PDB entry 1HR8 | X-ray diffraction, 2.70 A resolution | chains A and B of the 3 polymer chains in the assembly

== Chain A ==
Protein: Mitochondrial processing peptidase alpha subunit
From: Saccharomyces cerevisiae
Notes: EC 3.4.24.64
UniProt: P11914 (MPPA_YEAST); residue numbers follow UniProt; this construct covers 14-482
Sequence (475 residues; row label = number of the first residue in the row):
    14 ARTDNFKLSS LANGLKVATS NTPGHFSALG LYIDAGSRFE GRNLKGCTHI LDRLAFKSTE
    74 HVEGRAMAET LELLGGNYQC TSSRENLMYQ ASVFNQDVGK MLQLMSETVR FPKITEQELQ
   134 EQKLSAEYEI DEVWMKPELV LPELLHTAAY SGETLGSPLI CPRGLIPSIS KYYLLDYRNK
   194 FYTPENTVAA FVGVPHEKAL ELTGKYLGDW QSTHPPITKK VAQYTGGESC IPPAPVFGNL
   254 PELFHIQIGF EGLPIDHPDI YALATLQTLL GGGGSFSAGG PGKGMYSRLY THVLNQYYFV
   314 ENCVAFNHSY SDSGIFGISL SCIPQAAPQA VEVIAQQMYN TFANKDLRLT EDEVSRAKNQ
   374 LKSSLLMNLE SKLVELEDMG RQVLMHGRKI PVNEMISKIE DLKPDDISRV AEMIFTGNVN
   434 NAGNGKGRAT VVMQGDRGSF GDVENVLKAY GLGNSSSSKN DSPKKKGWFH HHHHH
Not modelled in the structure: 288-292, 471-488
Sequence notes: expression tag (483-488)

== Chain B ==
Protein: Mitochondrial processing peptidase beta subunit
From: Saccharomyces cerevisiae
Notes: EC 3.4.24.64
UniProt: P10507 (MPPB_YEAST); residues 21-462 here = UniProt positions 21-462
Sequence (443 residues; each row starts with the number of its first residue):
    20 ASQIPGTRTS KLPNGLTIAT EYIPNTSSAT VGIFVDAGSR AENVKNNGTA HFLQHLAFKG
    80 TQNRPQQGIE LEIENIGSHL NAYTSRENTV YYAKSLQEDI PKAVDILSDI LTKSVLDNSA
   140 IERERDVIIR ESEEVDKMYD EVVFDHLHEI TYKDQPLGRT ILGPIKNIKS ITRTDLKDYI
   200 TKNYKGDRMV LAGAGAVDHE KLVQYAQKYF GHVPKSESPV PLGSPRGPLP VFCRGERFIK
   260 ENTLPTTHIA IALEGVSWSA PDYFVALATQ AIVGNWDRAI GTGTNSPSPL AVAASQNGSL
   320 ANSYMSFSTS YADSGLWGMY IVTDSNEHNV RLIVNEILKE WKRIKSGKIS DAEVNRAKAQ
   380 LKAALLLSLD GSTAIVEDIG RQVVTTGKRL SPEEVFEQVD KITKDDIIMW ANYRLQNKPV
   440 SMVALGNTST VPNVSYIEEK LNQ
Not modelled in the structure: 20-23
Sequence notes: cloning artifact (20); engineered mutation Gln73 (Glu in P10507)
Bound ions: Zn2+: His70, His74, Glu150
Swiss-Prot annotation at these positions:
  - binding site (Zn(2+)): His70, His74, Glu150
  - modified residue: Ser243 (Phosphoserine)
  - mutagenesis: His70 (H70R: Loss of zinc binding. Loss of catalytic activity), Glu89 (E89A: Loss of catalytic activity and loss of binding to MAS2), Ser133 (S133A: Loss of catalytic activity. No effect on the binding to MAS2), Tyr198 (Y198A: No effect on catalytic activity), Lys234 (K234A: Loss of catalytic activity and loss of binding to MAS2), Pro249 (P249A: No effect on catalytic activity), Thr301 (T301A: No effect on catalytic activity), Ser333 (S333A: Loss of catalytic activity. No effect on the binding to MAS2), Lys364 (K364A: No effect on catalytic activity), Arg400 (R400A: No effect on catalytic activity)

== Chain A / chain B interface ==
Contacting residue pairs (67):
  Thr16(A) - Asn44(B)  hydrogen bond (backbone-side chain)
  Asp17(A) - Asn44(B)
  Asn34(A) - Asn44(B)
  His38(A) - Glu40(B)  salt bridge
  His38(A) - Pro411(B)
  His38(A) - Glu412(B)  salt bridge
  Phe39(A) - Leu385(B)
  Phe39(A) - Leu386(B)  hydrophobic
  Phe39(A) - Leu388(B)
  Phe39(A) - Asp389(B)
  Arg78(A) - Asn304(B)
  Arg78(A) - Ser305(B)
  Ala81(A) - Asn304(B)
  Glu82(A) - Asn304(B)
  Glu82(A) - Ser305(B)
  Glu85(A) - Thr303(B)
  Glu85(A) - Asn304(B)  hydrogen bond (side chain-backbone)
  Glu85(A) - Arg375(B)
  Glu85(A) - Ala378(B)
  Leu86(A) - Asn374(B)
  Leu86(A) - Arg375(B)
  Leu86(A) - Ala378(B)
  Gly88(A) - Ala382(B)
  Ser105(A) - Leu386(B)
  Phe107(A) - Lys381(B)
  Phe107(A) - Leu385(B)  hydrophobic
  Phe107(A) - Leu386(B)  hydrophobic
  Phe107(A) - Phe415(B)  hydrophobic
  Gln109(A) - Phe415(B)
  Gly293(A) - Leu99(B)
  Gly293(A) - Asn100(B)
  Pro294(A) - Phe77(B)
  Pro294(A) - Glu89(B)
  Pro294(A) - Ile92(B)
  Pro294(A) - His98(B)
  Pro294(A) - Leu99(B)  hydrogen bond (backbone-backbone)
  Gly295(A) - Ile92(B)
  Gly295(A) - Glu93(B)
  Gly295(A) - Ser97(B)
  Gly295(A) - His98(B)  hydrogen bond (backbone-side chain)
  Lys296(A) - Glu93(B)
  Gly297(A) - Glu93(B)  hydrogen bond (backbone-side chain)
  Met298(A) - Glu93(B)  hydrogen bond (backbone-side chain)
  Tyr299(A) - Gln86(B)
  Tyr299(A) - Glu89(B)  hydrogen bond
  Tyr299(A) - Leu90(B)  hydrophobic
  Tyr299(A) - Glu93(B)
  Arg369(A) - Glu93(B)
  Arg369(A) - Asn94(B)  hydrogen bond
  Asn372(A) - Asn94(B)  hydrogen bond (side chain-backbone)
  Asn372(A) - Ile95(B)
  Gln373(A) - Glu93(B)  hydrogen bond
  Lys375(A) - Leu115(B)
  Ser376(A) - Gly96(B)  hydrogen bond (side chain-backbone)
  Leu379(A) - Ser47(B)
  Met380(A) - Ser47(B)
  Met380(A) - His98(B)
  Met380(A) - Lys113(B)
  Met380(A) - Ser114(B)
  Glu383(A) - Ser47(B)  hydrogen bond
  Glu383(A) - Lys113(B)  salt bridge
  Glu383(A) - Asp389(B)
  Glu383(A) - Gly390(B)
  Glu383(A) - Ser391(B)  hydrogen bond
  Ser384(A) - Asp389(B)  hydrogen bond
  Lys385(A) - Asp389(B)  hydrogen bond (backbone-side chain)
  Leu386(A) - Asp389(B)
Also at the interface, not in a pair above, chain A (36 interface residues in all): Thr35, Asn90, Val106, Ser368
Also at the interface, not in a pair above, chain B (42 interface residues in all): Pro43, Ser46, Ala48, Glu117, Gly302, Thr392

== In short ==
36 residues of chain A and 42 residues of chain B are in contact; the contacts include 15 hydrogen bonds and 3
salt bridges. Polar contacts include His38(A)-Glu40(B), His38(A)-Glu412(B) and Glu383(A)-Lys113(B). From
UniProt: 3 Zn2+-binding residues and 10 mutagenesis sites on chain B.
Chain A is Mitochondrial processing peptidase alpha subunit and chain B is Mitochondrial processing peptidase
beta subunit, both from Saccharomyces cerevisiae; the structure, Yeast Mitochondrial Processing Peptidase
beta-E73Q Mutant Complexed with Cytochrome C Oxidase IV Signal Peptide, was determined by X-ray diffraction,
deposited together with 1HR6 and 1HR9.
